Entry 3NZX (X-ray diffraction, 2.70 A resolution); this record covers chains H and I of the 30 polymer chains in the assembly.

Chain H:
Name: Proteasome component PUP1
From: Saccharomyces cerevisiae
Notes: EC 3.4.25.1
UniProt: P25043 (PSB7_YEAST); the construct lacks a stretch of the UniProt sequence and is renumbered around it, so the offset changes along the chain: -28 to 91 = UniProt 1-120; 93-105 = UniProt 121-133; 106-187 = UniProt 135-216; 189-233 = UniProt 217-261
Amino-acid sequence (261 residues; numbered -28 to 233 plus 1 insertion-coded residue; 2 numbers in that range are skipped by the numbering (no residue carries them; nothing is unmodelled there); the number before each row is that of its first residue; numbers below 1 keep their minus sign (Met-28 is residue -28)):
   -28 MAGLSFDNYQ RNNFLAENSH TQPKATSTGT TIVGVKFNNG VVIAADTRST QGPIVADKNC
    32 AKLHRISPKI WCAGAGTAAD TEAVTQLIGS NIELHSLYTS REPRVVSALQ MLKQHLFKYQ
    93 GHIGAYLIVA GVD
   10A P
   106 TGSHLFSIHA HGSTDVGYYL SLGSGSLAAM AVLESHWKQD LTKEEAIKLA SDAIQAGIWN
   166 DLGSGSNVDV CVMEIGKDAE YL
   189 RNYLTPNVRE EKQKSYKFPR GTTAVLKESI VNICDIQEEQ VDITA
Not modelled in the structure: -28 to 0, 224-233
UniProt features mapped onto this chain:
  - active site: Thr1 (Nucleophile)

Chain I:
Name: Proteasome component PUP3
From: Saccharomyces cerevisiae
Notes: EC 3.4.25.1
UniProt: P25451 (PSB3_YEAST); the construct lacks a stretch of the UniProt sequence and is renumbered around it, so the offset changes along the chain: -9 to -1 = UniProt 1-9; 1-36 = UniProt 10-45; 38-105 = UniProt 46-113; 106-122 = UniProt 117-133; 2 more segments
Amino-acid sequence (205 residues; row label = number of the first residue in the row; note: 3 numbers in that range are skipped by the numbering (no residue carries them; nothing is unmodelled there); a row labelled like 10A-10C holds insertion residues (10A, then the next letters in order); numbers below 1 keep their minus sign (Met-9 is residue -9)):
    -9 MSDPSSING
     1 GIVVAMTGKD CVAIACDLRL GSQSLGVSNK FEKIFH
    38 YGHVFLGITG LATDVTTLNE MFRYKTNLYK LKEERAIEPE TFTQLVSSSL YERRFGPYFV
    98 GPVVAGIN
10A-10C SKS
   106 GKPFIAGFDL IGCIDEA
   12A K
   123 DFIVSGTASD QLFGMCESLY EPNLEPEDLF ETISQALLNA ADRDALSGWG AVVYIIK
   181 KDEVVKRYLK MRQD
Not modelled in the structure: -9
UniProt features mapped onto this chain:
  - modified residue: Ser22 (Phosphoserine)
  - cross-link: Lys62 (Glycyl lysine isopeptide (Lys-Gly) (interchain with G-Cter in ubiquitin))

How chain H and chain I interact:
Residue-residue contacts (67; chain H residue first):
  Ile25(H) with Asp132(I); Phe135(I), hydrophobic
  Val26(H) with Phe135(I)
  Ala27(H) with Asp120(I); Phe135(I), hydrophobic
  Asp28(H) with Asp120(I)
  Lys29(H) with Glu139(I), salt bridge
  Thr48(H) with Ile116(I)
  Ala49(H) with Cys118(I), hydrophobic
  Ala50(H) with Tyr88(I); Ile116(I), hydrophobic; Cys118(I), hydrophobic
  Asp51(H) with Tyr88(I), hydrogen bond; Arg91(I), salt bridge
  Ala54(H) with Tyr88(I), hydrophobic
  Tyr90(H) with Phe92(I), hydrophobic
  His94(H) with Arg91(I), hydrogen bond (backbone-side chain); Phe92(I)
  Ile95(H) with Phe92(I), hydrophobic
  Arg197(H) with Glu139(I), salt bridge
  Lys200(H) with Glu139(I); Ser140(I), hydrogen bond (side chain-backbone); Tyr142(I), hydrogen bond (side chain-backbone)
  Ser203(H) with Glu143(I), hydrogen bond
  Tyr204(H) with Ser140(I); Leu141(I), hydrophobic
  Lys205(H) with Glu143(I); Asp150(I), salt bridge
  Phe206(H) with Leu141(I), hydrophobic; Glu153(I); Gln157(I)
  Arg208(H) with Glu149(I), salt bridge; Asp150(I), salt bridge; Glu153(I)
  Gly209(H) with Glu153(I), hydrogen bond (backbone-side chain)
  Thr210(H) with Glu153(I)
  Thr211(H) with Glu153(I), hydrogen bond; Ser156(I); Gln157(I), hydrogen bond; Leu189(I)
  Ala212(H) with Leu189(I); Lys190(I), hydrogen bond (backbone-backbone)
  Val213(H) with Phe152(I), hydrophobic; Arg187(I); Tyr188(I)
  Leu214(H) with Tyr188(I), hydrogen bond (backbone-backbone); Leu189(I); Lys190(I)
  Lys215(H) with Lys186(I); Arg187(I); Tyr188(I), hydrogen bond (backbone-backbone)
  Glu216(H) with Val185(I); Lys186(I); Arg187(I), salt bridge
  Ser217(H) with Val185(I); Lys186(I), hydrogen bond (backbone-backbone)
  Ile218(H) with Val184(I)
  Val219(H) with His36(I); Tyr176(I), hydrophobic; Val184(I), hydrogen bond (backbone-backbone); Lys186(I)
  Asn220(H) with His36(I)
  Ile221(H) with Gly39(I); His40(I); Phe42(I), hydrophobic; Val184(I), hydrophobic
  Asp223(H) with Lys67(I), salt bridge
Other interface residues (no listed pair), chain H (36 interface residues in all): Gln22, Pro207
Other interface residues (no listed pair), chain I (38 interface residues in all): Asp114, Glu121, Glu147, Thr154, Leu160, Glu183

Summary:
The interface between chain H and chain I involves 36 residues on one side and 38 on the other, with 13
hydrogen bonds and 8 salt bridges. Polar contacts include Lys29(H)-Glu139(I), Asp51(H)-Arg91(I) and
Arg197(H)-Glu139(I). UniProt lists active-site residue Thr1(H) on chain H.
Here chain H is Proteasome component PUP1 and chain I is Proteasome component PUP3, both from Saccharomyces
cerevisiae. Entry 3NZX (Crystal structure of the yeast 20S proteasome in complex with ligand 2c) was
determined by X-ray diffraction together with 3NZJ and 3NZW from the same study.
